7XWZ - chains A and D of the 3 polymer chains in the assembly; structure by X-ray diffraction, 2.25 A resolution.

[Chain A]
Protein: Nucleoprotein
Source organism: Severe acute respiratory syndrome coronavirus 2
Notes: fragment: N-terminal domain
Reference sequence: P0DTC9 (NCAP_SARS2); residues 48-172 here = UniProt positions 48-172
Amino-acid sequence (125 residues; numbered 48 to 172; the number before each row is that of its first residue):
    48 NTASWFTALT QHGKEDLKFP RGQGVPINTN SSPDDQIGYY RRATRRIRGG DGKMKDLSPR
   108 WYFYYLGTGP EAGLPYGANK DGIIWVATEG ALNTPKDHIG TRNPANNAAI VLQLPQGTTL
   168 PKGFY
Disordered / not traced: 91-102, 172
From the paper describing this entry:
  - binding site for the 7-nt RNA strand: Arg92, Arg107
  - binding site for the 7-nt RNA strand (chain D): Thr49, Arg88, Tyr109, Tyr111

[Chain D]
Molecule: 7-nt RNA strand
Sequence (7 nucleotides; each row starts with the number of its first residue):
     1 GUCAGUG

[Interface between chain A and chain D]
Residue-residue contacts (15):
  Thr49(A) - G5(D)  hydrogen bond to the sugar
  Thr49(A) - U6(D)  sugar contact
  Ala50(A) - G5(D)  sugar contact
  Arg88(A) - U6(D)  salt bridge to the phosphate
  Arg88(A) - G7(D)  salt bridge to the phosphate
  Ala90(A) - G5(D)  phosphate contact
  Ala90(A) - U6(D)  phosphate contact
  Arg107(A) - A4(D)  salt bridge to the phosphate
  Arg107(A) - G5(D)  salt bridge to the phosphate
  Tyr109(A) - A4(D)  phosphate contact
  Tyr109(A) - G5(D)  hydrogen bond to the phosphate
  Tyr111(A) - G5(D)  phosphate contact
  Tyr111(A) - U6(D)  hydrogen bond to the phosphate
  Pro117(A) - U6(D)  phosphate contact
  Pro117(A) - G7(D)  phosphate contact

[In short]
8 residues of chain A face 4 of chain D across their interface; the contacts include 3 hydrogen bonds and 4
salt bridges. Polar pairs include Thr49(A)-G5(D), Tyr109(A)-G5(D) and Tyr111(A)-U6(D). From the paper: a
binding site for the 7-nt RNA strand (chain D) at Thr49(A), Arg88(A) and Tyr109(A) among others; a binding
site for the 7-nt RNA strand at Arg92(A) and Arg107(A).
Chain A is Nucleoprotein (Severe acute respiratory syndrome coronavirus 2) and chain D is a 7-nt RNA strand;
the structure, Crystal structure of SARS-CoV-2 N-NTD and dsRNA complex, was determined by X-ray diffraction
together with 7XWX and 7XX1 from the same study.
